PDB entry 9G9T | electron microscopy, 1.80 A resolution | chains D and E of the 24 polymer chains in the assembly

# Chain D
Molecule: Putative peptidase M16 family protein
Organism: Toxoplasma gondii
Notes: EC 3.4.24.64
UniProtKB: S7W617 (S7W617_TOXGG); residues 1-509 here = UniProt positions 1-509
Sequence (509 residues; numbered 1 to 509; the number before each row is that of its first residue):
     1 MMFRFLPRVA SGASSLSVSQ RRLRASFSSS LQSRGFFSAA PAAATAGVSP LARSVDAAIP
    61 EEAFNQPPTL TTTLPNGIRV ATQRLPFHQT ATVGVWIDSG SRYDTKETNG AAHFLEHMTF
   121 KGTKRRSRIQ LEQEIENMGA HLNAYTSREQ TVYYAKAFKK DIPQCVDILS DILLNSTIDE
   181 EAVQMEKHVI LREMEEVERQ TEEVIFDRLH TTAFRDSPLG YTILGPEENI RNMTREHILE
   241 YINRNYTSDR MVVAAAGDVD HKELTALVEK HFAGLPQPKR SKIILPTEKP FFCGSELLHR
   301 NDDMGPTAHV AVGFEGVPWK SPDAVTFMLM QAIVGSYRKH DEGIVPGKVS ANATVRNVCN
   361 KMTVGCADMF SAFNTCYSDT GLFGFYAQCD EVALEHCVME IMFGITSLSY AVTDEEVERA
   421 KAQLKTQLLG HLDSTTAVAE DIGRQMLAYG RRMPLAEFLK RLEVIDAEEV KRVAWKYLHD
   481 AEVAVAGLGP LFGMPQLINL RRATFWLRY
Disordered / not traced: 1-47
Metal / ion sites: Zn2+: H113, H117
Small-molecule neighbours: 1,2-diacyl-sn-glycero-3-phosphocholine (PC1): D480, R502, F505, L507

# Chain E
Molecule: Alpha-MPP
Organism: Toxoplasma gondii
UniProtKB: A0A125YN38 (A0A125YN38_TOXGG); residue numbers follow UniProt; this construct covers 1-563
Sequence (563 residues; each row starts with the number of its first residue):
     1 MNASILFRRN APGVSTCLRR RCLRPAALAA ASASGVSTPA SGVWTPAFQR TEKRFLSGAA
    61 LQPKAGPAPE YRRVPFVKED MEKVMEEVPE FKYYYVGKEN TKGNVYEGIP LDQSILEPAD
   121 LRDYVPPHSN IQYSKLDNGL RIASMDRGGL TASLGLFVHA GTRFEDVTNF GVTHMIQNLA
   181 FASTAHLSLL RTVKTIEVLG ANAGCVVGRE HLVYSAECLR SHMPLLVPML TGNVLFPRFL
   241 PWELKACKEK LIMARKRLEH MPDQMVSELL HTTAWHNNTL GHKLHCTERS LGHYNPDVIR
   301 HYMLQHFSPE NMVFVGVNVN HDELCTWLMR AFVDYNAIPP SKRTVASPVY TGGDVRLETP
   361 SPHAHMAIAF ETPGGWNGGD LVAYSVLQTI LGGGGAFSTG GPGKGMYTRL YLNVLNQNEW
   421 VESAMAFNTQ YTDSGIFGLY MLADPTKSAN AVKVMAEQFG KMGSVTKEEL QRAKNSLKSS
   481 IFMNLECRGI VMEDVGRQLL MSNRVISPQE FCTAIDAVTE ADIKRVVDAM YKKPPTVVAY
   541 GDVSTVPHYE EVRAALRAAG VGK
Disordered / not traced: 1-66, 395-404, 562-563

# Interface between chain D and chain E
Residue-residue contacts (90; chain D residue first):
  P50(D) - E82(E)
  L51(D) - M85(E)  hydrophobic
  R53(D) - E86(E)  salt bridge
  S54(D) - V88(E)
  S54(D) - E90(E)  hydrogen bond
  V55(D) - E86(E)
  V55(D) - V88(E)  hydrogen bond (backbone-backbone)
  V55(D) - P89(E)
  V55(D) - E90(E)  hydrogen bond (backbone-backbone)
  E61(D) - R122(E)  salt bridge
  E62(D) - L150(E)
  E62(D) - R220(E)  salt bridge
  A63(D) - L150(E)
  F64(D) - D120(E)
  F64(D) - R122(E)
  N65(D) - D123(E)
  N65(D) - Y124(E)
  N65(D) - V125(E)  hydrogen bond (side chain-backbone)
  Q66(D) - Y124(E)
  Q66(D) - G148(E)  hydrogen bond (side chain-backbone)
  P67(D) - Y124(E)
  F87(D) - S129(E)
  F87(D) - R147(E)
  Q89(D) - F482(E)
  T90(D) - F482(E)
  T90(D) - E486(E)  hydrogen bond
  I129(D) - Y407(E)
  E132(D) - M406(E)
  E132(D) - Y407(E)  hydrogen bond
  Q133(D) - Y407(E)
  N137(D) - N475(E)  hydrogen bond (backbone-side chain)
  G139(D) - S479(E)  hydrogen bond (backbone-side chain)
  H141(D) - M483(E)
  K156(D) - M483(E)
  F158(D) - S479(E)
  F158(D) - F482(E)  hydrophobic
  W319(D) - L111(E)
  K320(D) - P110(E)
  K320(D) - L111(E)  hydrogen bond (backbone-backbone)
  S321(D) - L111(E)
  P322(D) - G108(E)
  P322(D) - I109(E)
  P322(D) - P110(E)
  I344(D) - V193(E)
  I344(D) - A203(E)
  V345(D) - V193(E)
  V345(D) - E197(E)
  V349(D) - K194(E)  hydrogen bond (backbone-side chain)
  S350(D) - K194(E)
  S350(D) - E197(E)
  A351(D) - K194(E)
  A351(D) - E197(E)  hydrogen bond (backbone-side chain)
  E415(D) - Y93(E)
  E415(D) - Y94(E)
  E415(D) - Y95(E)  hydrogen bond (side chain-backbone)
  E418(D) - Y95(E)
  A422(D) - L199(E)
  A422(D) - G200(E)
  T426(D) - T151(E)
  T426(D) - G200(E)  hydrogen bond (side chain-backbone)
  L429(D) - L150(E)  hydrophobic
  L429(D) - T151(E)
  G430(D) - T151(E)
  G430(D) - R488(E)  hydrogen bond (backbone-side chain)
  D433(D) - E486(E)
  D433(D) - C487(E)
  S434(D) - E486(E)
  T435(D) - E486(E)  hydrogen bond (backbone-side chain)
  Y449(D) - L111(E)
  Y449(D) - D112(E)
  R451(D) - L111(E)  hydrogen bond (side chain-backbone)
  R451(D) - D112(E)
  R451(D) - Q113(E)  hydrogen bond (side chain-backbone)
  R451(D) - S114(E)
  M453(D) - L111(E)  hydrophobic
  E457(D) - Q113(E)
  E457(D) - S114(E)  hydrogen bond
  E457(D) - I115(E)  hydrogen bond (side chain-backbone)
  E457(D) - L116(E)
  K460(D) - Y106(E)
  K460(D) - L116(E)
  K460(D) - D120(E)
  R461(D) - I109(E)  hydrogen bond (side chain-backbone)
  R461(D) - P110(E)
  R461(D) - L111(E)
  R461(D) - Q113(E)
  V464(D) - G103(E)
  V464(D) - N104(E)
  E469(D) - N104(E)  hydrogen bond
  R472(D) - E107(E)  salt bridge
Other interface residues (no listed pair), chain D (65 interface residues in all): D56, H88, E136, A157, A324, V325, D414, R419, Q423, K425, P454, L455, A456, L459, D466
Other interface residues (no listed pair), chain E (61 interface residues in all): E87, K98, V105, F181, L190, I196, V198, N202, C218, L219, G405, R472, K478

# In short
65 residues of chain D face 61 of chain E across their interface; the contacts include 22 hydrogen bonds and 4
salt bridges. Polar contacts include R53(D)-E86(E), E61(D)-R122(E) and E62(D)-R220(E). Bound to chain D:
1,2-diacyl-sn-glycero-3-phosphocholine. H113(D) and H117(D) form the Zn2+ site.
Chain D is Putative peptidase M16 family protein and chain E is Alpha-MPP, both from Toxoplasma gondii; the
structure, Cryo-EM structure of the Toxoplasma gondii respiratory chain complex III inhibited by ELQ-300, was
determined by electron microscopy, deposited together with 9I4X.
